Entry 8CXQ (electron microscopy, 2.30 A resolution); this record covers chains A and D of the 6 polymer chains in the assembly.

# Chain A
Molecule: Spike glycoprotein
From: Severe acute respiratory syndrome coronavirus 2
Reference sequence: P0DTC2 (SPIKE_SARS2); numbering as in UniProt (aligned over 1-1273)
Chain sequence (1273 residues; numbered 1 to 1273; the number before each row is that of its first residue):
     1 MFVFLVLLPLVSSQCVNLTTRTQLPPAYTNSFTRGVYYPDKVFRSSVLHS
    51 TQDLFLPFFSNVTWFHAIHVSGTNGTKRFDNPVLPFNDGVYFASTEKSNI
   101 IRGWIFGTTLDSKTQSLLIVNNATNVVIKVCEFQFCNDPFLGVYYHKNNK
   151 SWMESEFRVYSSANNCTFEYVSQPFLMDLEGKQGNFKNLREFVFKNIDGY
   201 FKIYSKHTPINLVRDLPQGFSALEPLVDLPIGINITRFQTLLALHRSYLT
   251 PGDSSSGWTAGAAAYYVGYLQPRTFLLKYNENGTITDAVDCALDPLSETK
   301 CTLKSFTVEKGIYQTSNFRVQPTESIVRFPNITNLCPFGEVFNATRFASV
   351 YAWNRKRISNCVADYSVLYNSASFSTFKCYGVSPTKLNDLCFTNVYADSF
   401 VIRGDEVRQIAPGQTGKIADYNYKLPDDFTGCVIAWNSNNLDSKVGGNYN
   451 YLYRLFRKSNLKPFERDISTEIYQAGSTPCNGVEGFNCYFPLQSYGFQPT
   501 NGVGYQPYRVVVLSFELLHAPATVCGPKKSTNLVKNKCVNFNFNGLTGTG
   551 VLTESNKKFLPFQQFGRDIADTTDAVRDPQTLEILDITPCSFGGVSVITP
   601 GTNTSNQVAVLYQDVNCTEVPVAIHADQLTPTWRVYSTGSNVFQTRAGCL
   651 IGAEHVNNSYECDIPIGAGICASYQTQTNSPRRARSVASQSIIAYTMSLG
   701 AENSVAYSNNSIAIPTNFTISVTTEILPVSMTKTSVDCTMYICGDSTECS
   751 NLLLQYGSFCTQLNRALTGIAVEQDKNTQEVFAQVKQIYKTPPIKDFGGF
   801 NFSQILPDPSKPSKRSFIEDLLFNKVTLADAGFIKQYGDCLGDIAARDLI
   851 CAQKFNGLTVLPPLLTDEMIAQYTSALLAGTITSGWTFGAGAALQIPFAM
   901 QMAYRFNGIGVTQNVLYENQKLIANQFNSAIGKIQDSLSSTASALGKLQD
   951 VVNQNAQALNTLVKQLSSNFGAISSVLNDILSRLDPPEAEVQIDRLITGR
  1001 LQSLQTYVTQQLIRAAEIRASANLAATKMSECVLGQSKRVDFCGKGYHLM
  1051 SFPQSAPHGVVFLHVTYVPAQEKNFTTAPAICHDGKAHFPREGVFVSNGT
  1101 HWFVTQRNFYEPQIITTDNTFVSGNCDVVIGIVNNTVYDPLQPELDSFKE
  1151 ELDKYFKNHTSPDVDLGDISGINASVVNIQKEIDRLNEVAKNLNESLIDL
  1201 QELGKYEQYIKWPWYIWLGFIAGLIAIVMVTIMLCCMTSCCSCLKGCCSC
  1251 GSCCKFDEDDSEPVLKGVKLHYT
Not modelled in the structure: 1-14, 677-688, 828-848, 1148-1273
Construct notes: conflict P986 (Lys in P0DTC2), P987 (Val in P0DTC2)
Disulfides: C291-C301, C336-C361, C379-C432, C391-C525, C480-C488, C617-C649, C662-C671, C738-C760, C743-C749, C1032-C1043, C1082-C1126
Swiss-Prot annotation at these positions:
  - region: N280 to C301 (Putative superantigen), R403 to D405 (Integrin-binding motif), N448 to F456 (Immunodominant HLA epitope recognized by the CD8+), P681 to A684 (Putative superantigen), S816 to Y837 (Fusion peptide 1), K835 to F855 (Fusion peptide 2), D1163 to E1202 (Heptad repeat 2)
  - motif: M1237 to C1241 (Binding to host endocytosis trafficking protein SNX27), D1257 to E1262 (Diacidic ER export motif (host COPII)), S1261 to G1267 (Binding to host plasma membrane localising/FERM domain proteins), K1269 to T1273 (KxHxx, ER retrieval signal (COPI))
  - site (Cleavage): R685, S686, R815, S816
  - lipidation (S-palmitoyl cysteine): C1235, C1236, C1240, C1241, C1243, C1247, C1248, C1250, C1253, C1254
  - glycosylation: N17 (N-linked (GlcNAc...) (complex) asparagine), N61 (N-linked (GlcNAc...) (hybrid) asparagine), N74 (N-linked (GlcNAc...) (complex) asparagine), N122 (N-linked (GlcNAc...) (hybrid) asparagine), N149 (N-linked (GlcNAc...) (complex) asparagine), N165 (N-linked (GlcNAc...) (complex) asparagine), N234 (N-linked (GlcNAc...) (high mannose) asparagine), N282 (N-linked (GlcNAc...) (complex) asparagine), T323 (O-linked (GalNAc) threonine), S325 (O-linked (HexNAc...) serine), N331 (N-linked (GlcNAc...) (complex) asparagine), N343 (N-linked (GlcNAc...) (complex) asparagine), N603 (N-linked (GlcNAc...) (hybrid) asparagine), N616 (N-linked (GlcNAc...) (complex) asparagine), N657 (N-linked (GlcNAc...) (complex) asparagine), T676 (O-linked (GlcNAc...) threonine), T678 (O-linked (GlcNAc...) threonine), N709 (N-linked (GlcNAc...) (high mannose) asparagine), N717 (N-linked (GlcNAc...) (hybrid) asparagine), N801 (N-linked (GlcNAc...) (hybrid) asparagine) and 6 more in UniProt
  - natural variant: L5 (L5F: In strain: Iota/B.1.526), S13 (S13I: In strain: Epsilon/B.1.427/B.1.429), L18 (L18F: In strain: Beta/B.1.351, Gamma/P.1 and 1 more), T19 (T19I: In strain: Omicron/BQ.1.1, Omicron/XBB.1.5 and 1 more; T19R: In strain: Delta/B.1.617.2, Omicron/BA.2 and 4 more), T20 (T20N: In strain: Gamma/P.1), L24 to A27 (sequence variant, change not given here; In strain: Omicron/BA.2, Omicron/BA.2.12.1 and 6 more), P26 (P26S: In strain: Gamma/P.1), Q52 (Q52H: In strain: Omicron/EG.5.1), A67 (A67V: In strain: Eta/B.1.525, Omicron/BA.1), H69 to V70 (deletion: In strain: Alpha/B.1.1.7, Eta/B.1.525 and 5 more), G75 (G75V: In strain: Lambda/C.37), T76 (T76I: In strain: Lambda/C.37), 83 further natural variant entries in UniProt
  - mutagenesis: H69 to V70 (Increased incorporation of cleaved spike into virions), N121 (N121Q: Partial loss of biliverdin affinity), R190 (R190K: Partial loss of biliverdin affinity), N234 (N234Q: Increased resistance to neutralizing antibodies), N331 (N331Q: Reduced viral infectivity), N343 (N343Q: Reduced viral infectivity), L452 (L452R: Increased resistance to neutralizing antibodies. Decreases HLA binding to NF9 epitope. Increased binding affinity to human ACE2), Y453 (Y453F: Decreased HLA binding to NF9 epitope. Increased binding affinity to human ACE2), A475 (A475V: Increased resistance to neutralizing antibodies), V483 (V483A: Increased resistance to neutralizing antibodies), E484 (E484D: Increased replication in human TMEM106B overexpressing cells), F490 (F490L: Increased resistance to neutralizing antibodies and human covalescent sera neutralization), 16 further mutagenesis entries in UniProt
What the authors report for this chain:
  - specificity-determining residues: A372 (by similarity / conservation)
  - specificity-determining residues: K378, H519 (proposed by the authors, not directly observed)

# Chain D
Molecule: pan-sarbecovirus nanobody 1-22
From: Lama glama
Notes: antibody fragment or engineered binder
Chain sequence (122 residues; numbered 1 to 122; the number before each row is that of its first residue):
     1 HVQLVESGGGLVQPGGSLRLSCAASGRSFNSYLMGWFRQAPGKEREFVAW
    51 ISGSPHDIIRYRDSVKDRFTISRDNAKNTVYLQMNSLKPVDTAVYYCAVG
   101 SLRVGSFSPDYWGQGTQVTVSS
Disulfides: C22-C97

# Interface between chain A and chain D
Contacting residue pairs - 33 pairs, chain A then chain D:
  G381(A) - I58(D)
  V382(A) - H56(D)
  S383(A) - H56(D)
  K386(A) - H56(D)
  L390(A) - S54(D)
  L390(A) - P55(D)
  P426(A) - V104(D)
  P426(A) - G105(D)
  D427(A) - R60(D)  hydrogen bond (backbone-side chain)
  D428(A) - L33(D)
  D428(A) - W50(D)
  D428(A) - I58(D)
  D428(A) - R60(D)
  D428(A) - L102(D)
  D428(A) - G105(D)
  T430(A) - I58(D)
  P463(A) - V104(D)
  F464(A) - V104(D)
  E516(A) - L102(D)
  E516(A) - R103(D)
  E516(A) - V104(D)  hydrogen bond (side chain-backbone)
  E516(A) - G105(D)  hydrogen bond (side chain-backbone)
  L517(A) - S31(D)
  L517(A) - S101(D)
  L517(A) - L102(D)  hydrogen bond (backbone-backbone)
  L518(A) - S31(D)  hydrogen bond (backbone-side chain)
  L518(A) - S101(D)
  L518(A) - L102(D)
  L518(A) - R103(D)
  H519(A) - R27(D)  hydrogen bond (backbone-side chain)
  H519(A) - Y32(D)
  H519(A) - S101(D)  hydrogen bond (backbone-side chain)
  H519(A) - R103(D)  hydrogen bond
Interface residues without a listed pair, chain A (17 interface residues in all): L387, F515
Interface residues without a listed pair, chain D (18 interface residues in all): N30, S52, D110
The authors on this interface:
  - epitope / paratope residues, chain A: L390(A), P426(A), D427(A), D428(A), T430(A), P463(A), F464(A), E516(A)

# In short
17 residues of chain A face 18 of chain D across their interface; the contacts include 8 hydrogen bonds. Among
the polar pairs are D427(A)-R60(D), E516(A)-V104(D) and E516(A)-G105(D). UniProt lists 29 mutagenesis sites on
chain A. From the paper: epitope/paratope residues L390(A), P426(A) and D427(A) among others; specificity
determinants A372(A), K378(A) and H519(A).
Chain A is Spike glycoprotein (Severe acute respiratory syndrome coronavirus 2) and chain D is
pan-sarbecovirus nanobody 1-22 (Lama glama); the structure, SARS-CoV-2 Spike protein in complex with a
pan-sarbecovirus nanobody 1-22, was determined by electron microscopy, deposited together with 8CWU, 8CWV,
8CXN, 8CY6, 8CY7, 8CY9 and 5 further entries.
